9K3M - chains F and SB of the 180 polymer chains in the assembly; structure by electron microscopy, 2.68 A resolution.

Chain F (and SB):
Molecule: Capsid protein F
Notes: chain SB of this document is another copy of the same molecule, construct and numbering; everything in this record applies to it too
UniProtKB: Q2LLZ1 (Q2LLZ1_BPPHX); residues 1-427 here = UniProt positions 1-427
Chain sequence (427 residues; numbered 1 to 427; the number before each row is that of its first residue):
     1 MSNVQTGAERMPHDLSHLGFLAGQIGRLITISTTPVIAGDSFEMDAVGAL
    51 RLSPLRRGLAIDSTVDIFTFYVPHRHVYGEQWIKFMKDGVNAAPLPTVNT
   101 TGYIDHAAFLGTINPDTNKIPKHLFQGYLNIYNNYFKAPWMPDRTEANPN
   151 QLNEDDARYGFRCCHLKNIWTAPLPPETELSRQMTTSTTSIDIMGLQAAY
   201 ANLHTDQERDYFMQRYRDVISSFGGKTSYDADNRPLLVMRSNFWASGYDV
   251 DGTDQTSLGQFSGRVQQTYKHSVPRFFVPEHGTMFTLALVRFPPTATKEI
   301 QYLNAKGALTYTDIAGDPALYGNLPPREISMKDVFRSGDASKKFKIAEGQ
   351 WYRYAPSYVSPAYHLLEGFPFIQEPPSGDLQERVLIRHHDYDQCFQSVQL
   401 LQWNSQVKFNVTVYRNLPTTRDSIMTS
Unresolved in the structure: 1

Chain F / chain SB interface:
Pairs across the interface (99):
  Ser-2(F) / Tyr-200(SB)
  Asn-3(F) / Asn-323(SB)
  Val-4(F) / Asn-323(SB)
  Gln-5(F) / Ala-319(SB)
  Gln-5(F) / Gly-322(SB)
  Gln-5(F) / Asn-323(SB)  hydrogen bond (backbone-side chain)
  Leu-15(F) / Arg-353(SB)
  Leu-15(F) / Tyr-354(SB)
  Leu-15(F) / Ala-355(SB)  hydrophobic
  Ser-16(F) / Ala-355(SB)
  His-17(F) / Pro-356(SB)
  His-17(F) / Ser-357(SB)
  Leu-18(F) / Ser-357(SB)  hydrogen bond (backbone-side chain)
  Leu-18(F) / Tyr-358(SB)
  Phe-20(F) / Ile-61(SB)  hydrophobic
  Phe-20(F) / Tyr-358(SB)  hydrogen bond (backbone-backbone)
  Phe-20(F) / Val-359(SB)
  Phe-20(F) / Ser-360(SB)  hydrogen bond (backbone-backbone)
  Phe-20(F) / Tyr-363(SB)
  Leu-21(F) / Tyr-363(SB)  hydrogen bond (backbone-side chain)
  Thr-33(F) / Gln-301(SB)
  Ile-37(F) / Ala-315(SB)
  Ile-37(F) / Gly-316(SB)
  Pro-54(F) / Gly-259(SB)
  Phe-85(F) / Thr-310(SB)
  Phe-85(F) / Tyr-311(SB)
  Phe-85(F) / Ile-314(SB)  hydrophobic
  Met-86(F) / Tyr-311(SB)  hydrophobic
  Gly-89(F) / Tyr-311(SB)
  Val-90(F) / Tyr-311(SB)
  Pro-94(F) / Ala-308(SB)  hydrophobic
  Pro-94(F) / Leu-309(SB)
  Leu-95(F) / Ala-308(SB)
  Leu-95(F) / Leu-309(SB)  hydrogen bond (backbone-backbone)
  Thr-97(F) / Gly-307(SB)
  Tyr-103(F) / Arg-336(SB)
  Ile-104(F) / Arg-336(SB)
  Ile-104(F) / His-364(SB)
  Asp-105(F) / Pro-361(SB)
  Ala-108(F) / Pro-361(SB)  hydrophobic
  Gly-111(F) / Tyr-358(SB)
  Thr-112(F) / Ile-300(SB)
  Thr-112(F) / Tyr-358(SB)
  Ile-113(F) / Thr-297(SB)
  Ile-113(F) / Ile-300(SB)
  Ile-113(F) / Val-359(SB)
  Ile-113(F) / Pro-361(SB)  hydrophobic
  Asn-114(F) / Arg-336(SB)  hydrogen bond (backbone-side chain)
  Pro-115(F) / Arg-336(SB)  hydrogen bond (backbone-side chain)
  Asp-116(F) / Arg-336(SB)
  Thr-117(F) / Lys-332(SB)
  Pro-121(F) / Leu-303(SB)
  Pro-121(F) / Asn-304(SB)
  Asp-251(F) / Thr-253(SB)
  Gly-252(F) / Thr-253(SB)
  Thr-253(F) / Thr-253(SB)  hydrogen bond
  Asp-254(F) / Gln-255(SB)
  Ser-257(F) / Thr-253(SB)  hydrogen bond (side chain-backbone)
  Ser-257(F) / Asp-254(SB)
  Gln-260(F) / Leu-258(SB)
  Arg-264(F) / Asp-249(SB)  salt bridge
  Arg-264(F) / Phe-261(SB)
  His-281(F) / Ile-314(SB)
  His-281(F) / Ala-315(SB)  hydrogen bond (side chain-backbone)
  Gln-396(F) / Leu-258(SB)
  Gln-399(F) / Ala-362(SB)  hydrogen bond (side chain-backbone)
  Gln-399(F) / His-364(SB)  hydrogen bond (side chain-backbone)
  Gln-399(F) / Leu-365(SB)
  Gln-399(F) / Leu-366(SB)
  Leu-400(F) / Tyr-363(SB)
  Asn-404(F) / Tyr-363(SB)
  Ser-405(F) / Tyr-363(SB)
  Gln-406(F) / Tyr-363(SB)  hydrogen bond
  Arg-415(F) / Tyr-352(SB)  hydrogen bond (side chain-backbone)
  Asn-416(F) / Pro-318(SB)
  Leu-417(F) / Gly-316(SB)
  Leu-417(F) / Tyr-321(SB)  hydrophobic
  Leu-417(F) / Tyr-352(SB)  hydrophobic
  Pro-418(F) / Pro-318(SB)
  Pro-418(F) / Gly-322(SB)
  Pro-418(F) / Arg-353(SB)  hydrogen bond (backbone-side chain)
  Thr-419(F) / Arg-353(SB)
  Thr-420(F) / Gln-350(SB)  hydrogen bond
  Thr-420(F) / Arg-353(SB)
  Arg-421(F) / Phe-212(SB)
  Asp-422(F) / Gly-322(SB)
  Ser-423(F) / Tyr-321(SB)  hydrogen bond (side chain-backbone)
  Ser-423(F) / Leu-324(SB)
  Ser-423(F) / Glu-348(SB)
  Ser-423(F) / Arg-353(SB)  hydrogen bond
  Ile-424(F) / Tyr-211(SB)
  Ile-424(F) / Ala-347(SB)  hydrophobic
  Met-425(F) / His-204(SB)
  Met-425(F) / Gln-207(SB)
  Met-425(F) / Glu-208(SB)
  Met-425(F) / Tyr-211(SB)  hydrophobic
  Thr-426(F) / Leu-203(SB)
  Thr-426(F) / Gln-207(SB)  hydrogen bond (backbone-side chain)
  Ser-427(F) / His-204(SB)
Interface residues without a listed pair, chain F (76 interface residues in all): Thr-6, Gly-7, His-13, Gly-19, Ala-22, Ile-31, Pro-35, His-74, Lys-119, Ile-120, His-123, Leu-124, Tyr-248, Val-250, Thr-256, Ser-262, Leu-401
Interface residues without a listed pair, chain SB (63 interface residues in all): Leu-174, Asp-251, Gly-252, Lys-298, Glu-299, Thr-312, Pro-326, Phe-369, Phe-371

In short:
76 residues of chain F and 63 residues of chain SB are in contact; the contacts include 20 hydrogen bonds and
1 salt bridge. Polar contacts include Arg-264(F)/Asp-249(SB), Gln-5(F)/Asn-323(SB) and Leu-18(F)/Ser-357(SB).
Both chains are Capsid protein F. Entry 9K3M (The structure of Microviridae PJNS001) was determined by
electron microscopy, deposited together with 9K3N.
